Entry 7VAP (electron microscopy, 3.00 A resolution); this record covers chains A and G of the 12 polymer chains in the assembly.

Chain A:
Name: V-type ATP synthase alpha chain
Organism: Thermus thermophilus HB8
Notes: EC 7.1.2.2
UniProtKB: Q56403 (VATA_THET8); numbering as in UniProt (aligned over 1-578)
Chain sequence (578 residues; each row starts with the number of its first residue):
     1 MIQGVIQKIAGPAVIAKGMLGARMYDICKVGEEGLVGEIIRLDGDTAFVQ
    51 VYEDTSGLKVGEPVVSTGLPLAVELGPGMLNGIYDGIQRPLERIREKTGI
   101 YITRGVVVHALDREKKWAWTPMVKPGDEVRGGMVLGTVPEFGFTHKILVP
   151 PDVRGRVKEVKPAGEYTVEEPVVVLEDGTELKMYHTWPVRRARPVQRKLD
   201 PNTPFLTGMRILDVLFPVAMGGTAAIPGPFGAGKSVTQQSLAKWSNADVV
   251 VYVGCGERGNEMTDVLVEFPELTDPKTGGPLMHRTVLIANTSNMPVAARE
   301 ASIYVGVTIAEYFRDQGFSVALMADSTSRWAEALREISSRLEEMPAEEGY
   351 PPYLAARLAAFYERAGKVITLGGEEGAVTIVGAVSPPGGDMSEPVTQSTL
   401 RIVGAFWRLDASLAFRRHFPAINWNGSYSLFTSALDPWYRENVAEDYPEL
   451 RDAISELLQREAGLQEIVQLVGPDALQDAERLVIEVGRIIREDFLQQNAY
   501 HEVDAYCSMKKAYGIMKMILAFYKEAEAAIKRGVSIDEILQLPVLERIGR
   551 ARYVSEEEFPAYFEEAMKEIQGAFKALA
Sequence notes: conflict Ala232 (Ser in Q56403), Ser235 (Thr in Q56403)
Ligand contacts: ADP (adenosine-5'-diphosphate): Pro229, Phe230, Gly231, Ala232, Gly233, Lys234, Ser235, Val236, Phe419, Pro420, Gln497, Asn498, Ala499, Tyr500

Chain G:
Name: V-type ATP synthase subunit D
Organism: Thermus thermophilus HB8
UniProtKB: O87880 (VATD_THET8); residue numbers follow UniProt; this construct covers 1-223
Chain sequence (223 residues; numbered 1 to 223; the number before each row is that of its first residue):
     1 MSQVSPTRMNLLQRRGQLRLAQKGVDLLKKKRDALVAEFFGLVREAMEAR
    51 KALDQAAKEAYAALLLAQAFDGPEVVAGAALGVPPLEGVEAEVENVWGSK
   101 VPRLKATFPDGALLSPVGTPAYTLEASRAFRRYAEALIRVANTETRLKKI
   151 GEEIKKTTRRVNALEQVVIPGIRAQIRFIQQVLEQREREDTFRLKRIKGK
   201 IEAREAEEEGGRPNPQVEIGAGL
Disordered / not traced: 1-3, 210-223

Chain A / chain G interface:
Pairs across the interface - 11 pairs, chain A then chain G:
  Glu342(A) - Ile201(G)
  Glu342(A) - Arg204(G)  salt bridge
  Met344(A) - Leu194(G)  hydrophobic
  Pro345(A) - Ile197(G)
  Gly389(A) - Met9(G)
  Asp390(A) - Met9(G)
  Ser392(A) - Arg8(G)
  Glu466(A) - Leu20(G)
  Leu470(A) - Gly24(G)
  Leu470(A) - Arg160(G)
  Leu470(A) - Leu164(G)  hydrophobic
Interface residues without a listed pair, chain A (12 interface residues in all): Glu343, Met391, Ile467, Val471
Interface residues without a listed pair, chain G (14 interface residues in all): Thr7, Leu27, Leu28, Lys198

In short:
12 residues of chain A face 14 of chain G across their interface; the contacts include 1 salt bridge. Its one
salt-bridged contact is Glu342(A)-Arg204(G). Ligands of chain A: ADP.
Chain A is V-type ATP synthase alpha chain and chain G is V-type ATP synthase subunit D, both from Thermus
thermophilus HB8; the structure, V1EG of V/A-ATPase from Thermus thermophilus, high ATP, state2-2, was
determined by electron microscopy together with 7VAI, 7VAJ, 7VAK, 7VAL, 7VAM, 7VAN and 11 further entries from
the same study.
